Entry 7O4J (electron microscopy, 2.90 A resolution); this record covers chains R and T of the 30 polymer chains in the assembly.

Chain R:
Name: Transcription initiation factor IIF subunit beta
From: Saccharomyces cerevisiae (strain ATCC 204508 / S288c)
Notes: EC 3.6.4.12
Reference sequence: P41896 (T2FB_YEAST); residue numbers follow UniProt; this construct covers 1-400
Amino-acid sequence (400 residues; row label = number of the first residue in the row):
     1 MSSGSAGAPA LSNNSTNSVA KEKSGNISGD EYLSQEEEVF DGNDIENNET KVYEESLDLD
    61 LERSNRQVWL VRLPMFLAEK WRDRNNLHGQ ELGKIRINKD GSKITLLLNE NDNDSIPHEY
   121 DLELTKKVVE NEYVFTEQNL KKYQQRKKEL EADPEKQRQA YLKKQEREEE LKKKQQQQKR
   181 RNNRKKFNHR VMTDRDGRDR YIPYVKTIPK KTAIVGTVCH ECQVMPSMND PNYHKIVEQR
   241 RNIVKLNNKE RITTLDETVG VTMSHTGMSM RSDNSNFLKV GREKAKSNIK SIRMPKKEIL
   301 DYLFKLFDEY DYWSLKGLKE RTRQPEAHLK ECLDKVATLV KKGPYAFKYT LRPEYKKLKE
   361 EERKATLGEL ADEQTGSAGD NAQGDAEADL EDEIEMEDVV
Not modelled in the structure: 1-37, 145-197, 359-400
UniProt features mapped onto this chain:
  - modified residue (Phosphoserine): Ser28, Ser34, Ser56

Chain T:
Molecule: Template DNA
Sequence (106 nucleotides; each row starts with the number of its first residue):
     1 TGACACAGCG CAGTTGTGCT ATGATATTTT TATGTATGTA CAACACACAT CGGAGGTGAA
    61 TCGAACGTTC CATAGCTATT ATATACACAG CGTGCTACTG TTCTCG
Not modelled in the structure: 1-34, 45-61, 97-106

Chain R / chain T interface:
Residue-residue contacts (7):
  Lys290(R) - DT77(T)  base contact
  Leu315(R) - DC70(T)  phosphate contact
  Lys316(R) - DT69(T)  salt bridge to the phosphate
  Lys330(R) - DC71(T)  salt bridge to the phosphate
  Lys341(R) - DC70(T)  hydrogen bond to the phosphate
  Phe347(R) - DT69(T)  phosphate contact
  Tyr349(R) - DC70(T)  phosphate contact

Summary:
Chain R and chain T form an interface of 7 and 4 residues respectively; the contacts include 1 hydrogen bond
and 2 salt bridges. Polar contacts include Lys341(R)-DC70(T), Lys316(R)-DT69(T) and Lys330(R)-DC71(T).
Here chain R is Transcription initiation factor IIF subunit beta (Saccharomyces cerevisiae (strain ATCC 204508
/ S288c)) and chain T is Template DNA. Entry 7O4J (Yeast RNA polymerase II transcription pre-initiation
complex (consensus)) was determined by electron microscopy, deposited together with 7O4I, 7O4K, 7O4L, 7O72,
7O73 and 7O75.
